Entry 6WFQ (electron microscopy, 3.90 A resolution); this record covers chains C and B of the 4 polymer chains in the assembly.

== Chain C ==
Name: HTH-type transcriptional repressor NanR
Source organism: Escherichia coli
UniProtKB: J7QHT8 (J7QHT8_ECOLX); residues 1-263 here = UniProt positions 1-263
Chain sequence (263 residues; numbered 1 to 263; the number before each row is that of its first residue):
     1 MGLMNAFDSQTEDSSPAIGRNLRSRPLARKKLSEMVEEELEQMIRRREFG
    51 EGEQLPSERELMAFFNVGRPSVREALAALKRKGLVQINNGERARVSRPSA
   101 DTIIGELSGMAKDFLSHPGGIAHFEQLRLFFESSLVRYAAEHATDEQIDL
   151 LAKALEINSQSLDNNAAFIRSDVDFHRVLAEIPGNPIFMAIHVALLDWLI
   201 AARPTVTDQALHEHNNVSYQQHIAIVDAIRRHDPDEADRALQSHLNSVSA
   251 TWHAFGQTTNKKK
Not modelled in the structure: 1-20, 249-263
Reported in the primary citation:
  - binding site for the 15-nt DNA strand: Glu58, Arg59, Gly68, Arg69 (proposed by the authors, not directly observed)
  - binding site for the 15-nt DNA strand: Arg73, Asn89

== Chain B ==
Molecule: 15-nt DNA strand
Sequence (15 nucleotides; each row starts with the number of its first residue):
     1 TATACCTGTTATACC

== Interface between chain C and chain B ==
Contacting residue pairs (9; chain C residue first):
  Ser57(C) with DA4(B), hydrogen bond to the phosphate
  Glu58(C) with DA4(B), phosphate contact
  Arg59(C) with DA4(B), salt bridge to the phosphate
  Arg73(C) with DC5(B), salt bridge to the phosphate; DC6(B), salt bridge to the phosphate
  Ile87(C) with DC5(B), phosphate contact
  Gly90(C) with DA4(B), sugar contact
  Arg92(C) with DT3(B), sugar contact; DA4(B), salt bridge to the phosphate
Interface residues without a listed pair, chain C (9 interface residues in all): Arg69, Glu91

== Overview ==
The interface between chain C and chain B involves 9 residues on one side and 4 on the other, with 1 hydrogen
bond and 4 salt bridges. Polar pairs include Ser57(C)-DA4(B), Arg59(C)-DA4(B) and Arg73(C)-DC5(B). From the
paper: a binding site for the 15-nt DNA strand at Glu58(C), Arg59(C) and Gly68(C) among others.
Chain C is HTH-type transcriptional repressor NanR (Escherichia coli) and chain B is a 15-nt DNA strand; the
structure, NanR dimer-DNA hetero-complex, was determined by electron microscopy (same publication as 6WG7).
